3JB0 - chains B and D of the 5 polymer chains in the assembly; structure by electron microscopy, 2.90 A resolution.

[Chain B]
Name: Capsid protein VP1
Organism: Bombyx mori cypovirus 1
UniProtKB: Q6TS43 (CAPSD_CPVBM); residues 1-1333 here = UniProt positions 1-1333
Chain sequence (1333 residues; row label = number of the first residue in the row):
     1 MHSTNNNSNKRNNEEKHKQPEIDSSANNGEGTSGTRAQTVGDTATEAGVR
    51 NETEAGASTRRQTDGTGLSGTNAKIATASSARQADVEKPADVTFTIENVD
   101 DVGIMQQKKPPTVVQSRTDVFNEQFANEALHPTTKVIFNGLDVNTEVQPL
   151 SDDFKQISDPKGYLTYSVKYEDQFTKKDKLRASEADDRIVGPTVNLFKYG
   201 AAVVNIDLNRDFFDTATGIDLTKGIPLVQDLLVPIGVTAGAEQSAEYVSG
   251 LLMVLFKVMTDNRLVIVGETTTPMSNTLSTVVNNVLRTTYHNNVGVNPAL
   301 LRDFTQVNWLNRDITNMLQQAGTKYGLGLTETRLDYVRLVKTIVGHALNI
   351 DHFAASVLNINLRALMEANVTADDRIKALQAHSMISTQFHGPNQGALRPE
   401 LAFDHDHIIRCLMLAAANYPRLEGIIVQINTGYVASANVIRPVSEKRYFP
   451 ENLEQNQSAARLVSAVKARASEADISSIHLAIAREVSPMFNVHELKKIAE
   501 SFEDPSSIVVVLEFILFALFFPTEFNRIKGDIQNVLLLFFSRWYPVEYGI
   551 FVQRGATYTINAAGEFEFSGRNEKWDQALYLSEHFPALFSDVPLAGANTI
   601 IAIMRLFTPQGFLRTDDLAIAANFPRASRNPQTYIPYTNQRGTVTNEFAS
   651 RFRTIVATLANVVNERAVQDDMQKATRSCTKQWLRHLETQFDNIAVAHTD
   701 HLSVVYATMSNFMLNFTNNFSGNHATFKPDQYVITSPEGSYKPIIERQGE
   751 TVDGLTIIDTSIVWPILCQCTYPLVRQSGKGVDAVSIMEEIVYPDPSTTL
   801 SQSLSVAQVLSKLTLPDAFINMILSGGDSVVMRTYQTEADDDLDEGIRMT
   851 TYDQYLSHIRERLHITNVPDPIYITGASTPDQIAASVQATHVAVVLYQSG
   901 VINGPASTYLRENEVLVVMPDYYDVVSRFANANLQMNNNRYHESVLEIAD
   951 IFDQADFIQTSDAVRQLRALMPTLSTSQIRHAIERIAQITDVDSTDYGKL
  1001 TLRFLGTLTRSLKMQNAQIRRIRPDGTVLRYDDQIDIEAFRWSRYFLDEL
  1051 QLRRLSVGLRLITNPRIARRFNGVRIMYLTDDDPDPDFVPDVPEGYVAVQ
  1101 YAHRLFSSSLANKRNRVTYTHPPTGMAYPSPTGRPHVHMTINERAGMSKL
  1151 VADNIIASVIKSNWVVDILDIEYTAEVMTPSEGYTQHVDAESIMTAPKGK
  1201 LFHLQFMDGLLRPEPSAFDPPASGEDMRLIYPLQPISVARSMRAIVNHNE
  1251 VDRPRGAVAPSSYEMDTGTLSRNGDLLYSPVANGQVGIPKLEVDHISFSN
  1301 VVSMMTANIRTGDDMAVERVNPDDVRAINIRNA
Not modelled in the structure: 1-134, 778-785

[Chain D]
Name: Viral structural protein 5
Organism: Bombyx mori cypovirus 1
UniProtKB: C6K2M8 (C6K2M8_CPVBM); residue numbers follow UniProt; this construct covers 1-448
Chain sequence (448 residues; each row starts with the number of its first residue):
     1 MLQQPTGGYTTLEQFAFTIRNDGTNATPTQFLQLLSYEATENELVKKTIP
    51 TPETHLPSARNVPGNVYIEDAITQALFGISAQNVNAHGYFSRLSALALPN
   101 TSARLGLDGVIYNSETINIPFYDPAAVANFAATYAKLGNASTPRYRADMI
   151 DIYAHVGLELAGTDAERAAGVMPVKRAKFDSWEGSLISLSRDVVNWKILA
   201 FLIDLCSLEGEALRAFKTRNRDVFRMMLFIMSTAVAANVVNRKVTKRVDR
   251 VLEYIGVNSMRTAGRTATITYDLSRHEFAAKFLQLTFTRWNAASAMIRSM
   301 PDMHTPRTSITPAGENALVRHNRYMTENFKGLSPIALAQKKHEMMLHTHE
   351 IHSMDIDGSIKNMVERETVNKMNEIDAMNTAPWTEEFAEVEPTTVYERHQ
   401 IGTDPEQTQLISQDAAVIVHQASSDVDENEYGNSVSELTIDTQSDSVL
Not modelled in the structure: 293-448

[How chain B and chain D interact]
Pairs across the interface (77; chain B residue first):
  Arg333(B) - Tyr67(D)
  Tyr336(B) - Val62(D)
  Tyr336(B) - Pro63(D)
  Tyr336(B) - Gly64(D)  hydrogen bond (backbone-backbone)
  Tyr336(B) - Asn65(D)
  Tyr336(B) - Val66(D)
  Tyr336(B) - Tyr67(D)  hydrogen bond (side chain-backbone)
  Tyr336(B) - Tyr89(D)  hydrophobic
  Val337(B) - Tyr89(D)
  Leu339(B) - Pro63(D)  hydrophobic
  Leu339(B) - Gly64(D)
  Arg363(B) - Ile79(D)
  Arg363(B) - Ser80(D)
  Glu367(B) - Gln74(D)  hydrogen bond
  Glu367(B) - Ser80(D)
  Glu367(B) - Ala81(D)
  Glu367(B) - Gln82(D)  hydrogen bond (backbone-backbone)
  Ala368(B) - Gln82(D)
  Ala368(B) - Asn83(D)
  Asn369(B) - Gln82(D)  hydrogen bond (side chain-backbone)
  Asn369(B) - Asn83(D)
  Asn369(B) - His87(D)
  Ala402(B) - Gln82(D)
  Asp406(B) - Ala263(D)
  Gln888(B) - Glu38(D)
  Gln888(B) - Arg176(D)
  Gln888(B) - Arg242(D)  hydrogen bond (backbone-side chain)
  His891(B) - Val240(D)
  His891(B) - Arg242(D)  hydrogen bond
  His891(B) - Glu253(D)  salt bridge
  Glu912(B) - Thr245(D)
  Ala949(B) - Lys243(D)
  Asp950(B) - Lys243(D)
  Ile951(B) - Lys243(D)
  Asp953(B) - Asn241(D)  hydrogen bond (backbone-backbone)
  Asp953(B) - Lys243(D)  salt bridge
  Gln954(B) - Val239(D)
  Gln954(B) - Val240(D)
  Ala955(B) - Ala267(D)  hydrophobic
  Asp956(B) - Arg265(D)
  Asp956(B) - Thr266(D)  hydrogen bond
  Ser961(B) - Glu183(D)  hydrogen bond
  Asp962(B) - Glu183(D)  hydrogen bond (backbone-side chain)
  Arg965(B) - Lys243(D)
  Glu1038(B) - Ala263(D)
  Arg1044(B) - Gly264(D)
  Arg1044(B) - Arg265(D)
  Arg1044(B) - Thr266(D)
  Leu1052(B) - Thr266(D)
  Arg1053(B) - Ile79(D)
  Arg1053(B) - Ile187(D)
  Arg1053(B) - Arg265(D)  hydrogen bond (side chain-backbone)
  Arg1053(B) - Thr266(D)  hydrogen bond (side chain-backbone)
  Ser1271(B) - Asn195(D)
  Arg1272(B) - Glu69(D)  salt bridge
  Arg1272(B) - Asp70(D)  salt bridge
  Arg1272(B) - Thr73(D)  hydrogen bond
  Arg1272(B) - Gln74(D)  hydrogen bond (backbone-side chain)
  Arg1272(B) - Val194(D)  hydrogen bond (side chain-backbone)
  Arg1272(B) - Asn195(D)  hydrogen bond (backbone-side chain)
  Arg1272(B) - Trp196(D)  hydrogen bond (side chain-backbone)
  Asn1273(B) - Ile79(D)
  Asn1273(B) - Arg191(D)
  Asn1273(B) - Val194(D)
  Asn1273(B) - Asn195(D)  hydrogen bond (backbone-side chain)
  Asp1275(B) - Arg191(D)  salt bridge
  Asn1283(B) - Glu13(D)
  Gly1284(B) - Glu13(D)
  Gly1284(B) - Ala16(D)
  Gln1285(B) - Asn25(D)
  Val1286(B) - Thr18(D)
  Val1286(B) - Asn25(D)  hydrogen bond (backbone-side chain)
  Ile1288(B) - Arg20(D)
  Pro1289(B) - Arg20(D)
  Pro1289(B) - Arg191(D)
  Glu1292(B) - Arg20(D)
  Glu1292(B) - Arg191(D)  salt bridge
Other interface residues (no listed pair), chain B (50 interface residues in all): Thr332, Ala364, Val370, Val887, Asn913, Glu914, Phe952, Ala963, Ala1039, Arg1041, Glu1049, Leu1277
Other interface residues (no listed pair), chain D (49 interface residues in all): Gly23, Asp108, Lys197, Asn238, Val248, Arg261, Thr268

[Overview]
The interface between chain B and chain D involves 50 residues on one side and 49 on the other, with 20
hydrogen bonds and 6 salt bridges. Polar pairs include His891(B)-Glu253(D), Asp953(B)-Lys243(D) and
Arg1272(B)-Glu69(D).
Chain B is Capsid protein VP1 and chain D is Viral structural protein 5, both from Bombyx mori cypovirus 1;
the structure, Atomic model of cytoplasmic polyhedrosis virus with GTP, was determined by electron microscopy
(same publication as 3JAY, 3JAZ, 3JB1, 3JB2 and 3JB3).
